2Q69 - chains A and B; structure by X-ray diffraction, 2.40 A resolution.

[Chain A (and B)]
Protein: Potassium channel protein
Source organism: Bacillus cereus
Notes: chain B of this document is another copy of the same molecule, construct and numbering; everything in this record applies to it too
UniProt: Q81HW2 (Q81HW2_BACCR); residues 1-110 here = UniProt positions 1-110
Chain sequence (114 residues; numbered 1 to 114; the number before each row is that of its first residue):
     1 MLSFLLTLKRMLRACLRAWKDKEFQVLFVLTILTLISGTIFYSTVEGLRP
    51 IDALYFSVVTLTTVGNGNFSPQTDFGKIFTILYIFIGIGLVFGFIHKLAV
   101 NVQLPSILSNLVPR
Not modelled in the structure: 105-114 (chain B: 104-114)
Differences from the reference sequence: engineered mutation Asn66 (Asp in Q81HW2); expression tag (111-114)
Metal / ion sites: Ca2+: Val64 (shared with Val64(B) of chain B)
Reported in the primary citation:
  - mutagenesis - D66N: abolished binding to Ca2+
  - conformationally variable residues (order/disorder transition): Gly65 to Asn68

[Chain A / chain B interface]
Contacting residue pairs - 42 pairs, chain A then chain B:
  Ser3(A) - Lys22(B)  hydrogen bond
  Phe4(A) - Val26(B)  hydrophobic
  Phe4(A) - Val29(B)  hydrophobic
  Thr7(A) - Lys22(B)
  Thr7(A) - Glu23(B)
  Thr7(A) - Val26(B)
  Leu8(A) - Val26(B)  hydrophobic
  Arg10(A) - Glu23(B)  salt bridge
  Met11(A) - Glu23(B)
  Met11(A) - Val26(B)  hydrophobic
  Met11(A) - Leu27(B)  hydrophobic
  Leu35(A) - Phe85(B)  hydrophobic
  Arg49(A) - Asp74(B)  salt bridge
  Ile51(A) - Ile78(B)  hydrophobic
  Asp52(A) - Lys77(B)  salt bridge
  Leu54(A) - Ile81(B)  hydrophobic
  Tyr55(A) - Pro71(B)
  Tyr55(A) - Lys77(B)
  Tyr55(A) - Thr80(B)
  Tyr55(A) - Ile81(B)  hydrophobic
  Val58(A) - Ile81(B)  hydrophobic
  Val58(A) - Ile84(B)  hydrophobic
  Val58(A) - Phe85(B)  hydrophobic
  Val59(A) - Ile84(B)  hydrophobic
  Thr62(A) - Ile84(B)
  Thr62(A) - Ile88(B)
  Thr63(A) - Thr63(B)
  Val64(A) - Thr63(B)
  Val64(A) - Val64(B)
  Val64(A) - Gly65(B)
  Val64(A) - Ile84(B)  hydrophobic
  Gly67(A) - Asn66(B)
  Gly67(A) - Gly67(B)
  Gly67(A) - Asn68(B)
  Asn68(A) - Asn68(B)
  Asn68(A) - Ser70(B)
  Phe94(A) - Phe92(B)  hydrophobic
  Leu98(A) - Phe92(B)  hydrophobic
  Val102(A) - His96(B)
  Val102(A) - Ala99(B)
  Val102(A) - Gln103(B)
  Gln103(A) - Gln103(B)
Other interface residues (no listed pair), chain A (24 interface residues in all): Gly65
Other interface residues (no listed pair), chain B (30 interface residues in all): Gln25, Phe56, Thr60, Phe69, Val100

[In short]
Chain A and chain B form an interface of 24 and 30 residues respectively, with 1 hydrogen bond and 3 salt
bridges. Among the polar pairs are Arg10(A)-Glu23(B), Arg49(A)-Asp74(B) and Asp52(A)-Lys77(B). From the paper:
D66N of chain A abolishes binding to Ca2+; conformational variability at Gly65(A).
Chain A and chain B are both Potassium channel protein (Bacillus cereus); the structure, Crystal Structure of
Nak channel D66N mutant, was determined by X-ray diffraction together with 2Q67, 2Q68 and 2Q6A from the same
study.
